5LMA - chain A; structure by X-ray diffraction, 1.43 A resolution.

Chain A:
Protein: Tyrosine-protein kinase SYK
Organism: Homo sapiens
Notes: EC 2.7.10.2
UniProtKB: P43405 (KSYK_HUMAN); residues 360-635 here = UniProt positions 360-635
Chain sequence (277 residues; each row starts with the number of its first residue):
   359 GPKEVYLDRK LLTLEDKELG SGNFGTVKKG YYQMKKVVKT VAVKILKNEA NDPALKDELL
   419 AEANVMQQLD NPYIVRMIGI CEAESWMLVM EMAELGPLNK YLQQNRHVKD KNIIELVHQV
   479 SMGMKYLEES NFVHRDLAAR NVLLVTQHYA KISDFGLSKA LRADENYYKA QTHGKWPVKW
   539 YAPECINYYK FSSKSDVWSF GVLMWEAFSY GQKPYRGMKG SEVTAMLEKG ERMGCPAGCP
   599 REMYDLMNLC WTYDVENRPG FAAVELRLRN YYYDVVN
Disordered / not traced: 359-362, 530-531, 633-635
Differences from the reference sequence: expression tag (359)
Modified / non-standard residues: Tyr-525 (O-phosphotyrosine; PTR)
Ligand contacts: 6ZG (N'-[7-(4-methylphenyl)pyrido[3,4-b]pyrazin-5-yl]butane-1,4-diamine): Leu-377, Gly-378, Val-385, Ala-400, Val-433, Met-448, Glu-449, Met-450, Ala-451, Glu-452, Leu-453, Gly-454, Pro-455, Arg-498, Asn-499, Leu-501, Ser-511, Asp-512

Overview:
Chain A binds compound 6ZG.
Chain A is Tyrosine-protein kinase SYK (Homo sapiens); the structure, Human spleen tyrosine kinase kinase
domain in complex with azanaphthyridine inhibitor, was determined by X-ray diffraction together with 5LMB from
the same study.
